PDB entry 6SZK | X-ray diffraction, 1.20 A resolution | chains LLL and MMM of the 4 polymer chains in the assembly

[Chain LLL (and MMM)]
Name: Hydrogenase-2 large chain
Organism: Escherichia coli 908519
Notes: chain MMM of this document is another copy of the same molecule, construct and numbering; everything in this record applies to it too
UniProtKB: V0V766 (V0V766_ECOLX); residues 1-567 here = UniProt positions 1-567
Amino-acid sequence (567 residues; row label = number of the first residue in the row):
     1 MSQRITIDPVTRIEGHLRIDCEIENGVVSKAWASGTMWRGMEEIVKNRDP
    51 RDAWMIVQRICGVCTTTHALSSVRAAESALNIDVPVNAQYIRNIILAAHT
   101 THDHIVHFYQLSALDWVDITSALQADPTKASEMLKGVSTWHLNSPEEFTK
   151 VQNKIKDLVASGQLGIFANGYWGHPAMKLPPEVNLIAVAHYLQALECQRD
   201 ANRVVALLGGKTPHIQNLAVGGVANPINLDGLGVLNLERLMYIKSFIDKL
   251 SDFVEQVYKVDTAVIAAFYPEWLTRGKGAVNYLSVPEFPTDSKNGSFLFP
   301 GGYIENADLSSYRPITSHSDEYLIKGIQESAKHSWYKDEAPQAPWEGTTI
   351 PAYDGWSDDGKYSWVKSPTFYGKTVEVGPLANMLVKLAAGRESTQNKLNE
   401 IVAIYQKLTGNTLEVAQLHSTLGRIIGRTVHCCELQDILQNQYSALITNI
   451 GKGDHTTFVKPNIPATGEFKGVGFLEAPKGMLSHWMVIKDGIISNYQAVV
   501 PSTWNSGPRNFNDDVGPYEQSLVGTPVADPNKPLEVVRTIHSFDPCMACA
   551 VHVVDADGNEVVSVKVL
Disordered / not traced: 1, 553-567
Differences from the reference sequence: engineered mutation K479 (Arg in V0V766)
Bound ions: Mg2+: E42, A498; Ni2+: C61, C64, C546, C549; carbonmonoxide-(dicyano) iron Fe: C64, C549
Residues lining bound ligands:
  - carbon monoxide (CMO): C61, V63, C64, D103, K479, C546, C549
  - carbonmonoxide-(dicyano) iron (FCO): C64, T67, H68, A477, P478, K479, L482, V500, P501, S502, C546, C549

[How chain LLL and chain MMM interact]
Pairs across the interface (15; chain LLL residue first):
  K135(LLL) with P145(MMM); E146(MMM), salt bridge
  T139(LLL) with E146(MMM)
  W140(LLL) with E146(MMM)
  H141(LLL) with L142(MMM); S144(MMM), hydrogen bond (backbone-side chain); E147(MMM), salt bridge; K150(MMM)
  L142(LLL) with H141(MMM); L142(MMM), hydrophobic
  S144(LLL) with H141(MMM), hydrogen bond (side chain-backbone)
  E146(LLL) with T139(MMM); W140(MMM)
  E147(LLL) with H141(MMM), salt bridge
  K150(LLL) with H141(MMM)
Interface residues without a listed pair, chain LLL (10 interface residues in all): S138
Interface residues without a listed pair, chain MMM (10 interface residues in all): S138

[Summary]
Chain LLL and chain MMM each contribute 10 residues to their interface; the contacts include 2 hydrogen bonds
and 3 salt bridges. Among the polar pairs are K135(LLL)-E146(MMM), H141(LLL)-E147(MMM) and
H141(LLL)-S144(MMM). Bound to chain LLL: carbonmonoxide-(dicyano) iron and carbon monoxide. E42(LLL) and
A498(LLL) coordinate Mg2+.
Both chains are Hydrogenase-2 large chain (Escherichia coli 908519). Entry 6SZK (Hydrogenase-2 variant R479K -
hydrogen reduced form treated with CO) was determined by X-ray diffraction.
